PDB entry 3TFU | X-ray diffraction, 1.94 A resolution | chains A and B

== Chain A (and B) ==
Molecule: Adenosylmethionine-8-amino-7-oxononanoate aminotransferase
Organism: Mycobacterium tuberculosis
Notes: EC 2.6.1.62; chain B of this document is another copy of the same molecule, construct and numbering; everything in this record applies to it too
Reference sequence: P0A4X6 (BIOA_MYCTU); residues 1-437 here = UniProt positions 1-437
Sequence (457 residues; each row starts with the number of its first residue; numbers below 1 keep their minus sign (Met-19 is residue -19)):
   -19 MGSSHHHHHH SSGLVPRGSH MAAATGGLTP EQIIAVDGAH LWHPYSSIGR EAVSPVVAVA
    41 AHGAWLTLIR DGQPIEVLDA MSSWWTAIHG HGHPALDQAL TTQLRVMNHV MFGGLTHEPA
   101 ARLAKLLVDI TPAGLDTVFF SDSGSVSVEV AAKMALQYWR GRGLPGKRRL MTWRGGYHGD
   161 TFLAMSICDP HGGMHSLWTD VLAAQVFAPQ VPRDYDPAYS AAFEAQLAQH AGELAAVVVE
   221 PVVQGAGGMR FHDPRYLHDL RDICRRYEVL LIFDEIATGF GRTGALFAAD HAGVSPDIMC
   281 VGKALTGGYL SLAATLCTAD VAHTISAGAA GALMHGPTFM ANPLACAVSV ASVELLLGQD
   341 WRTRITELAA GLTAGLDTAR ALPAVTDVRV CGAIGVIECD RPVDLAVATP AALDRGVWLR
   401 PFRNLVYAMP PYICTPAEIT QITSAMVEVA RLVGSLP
Disordered / not traced: -19 to 6, 172-181, 434-437 (chain B: -19 to 6, 29-33, 172-181, 434-437)
Construct notes: expression tag (-19 to 0)
Small-molecule neighbours:
  - PL8 ([5-hydroxy-4-({[6-(3-hydroxypropyl)-2-oxo-1,2-dihydropyridin-3-yl]amino}methyl)-6-methylpyridin-3-yl]methyl dihydrogen phosphate), molecule 1: Pro24, Trp64, Trp65, Ser123, Gly124, Ser125, Val128, Tyr157, His158, Gly159, Glu220, Asp254, Ile256, Ala257, Lys283
  - PL8, molecule 2: Asp122, Gly316, Pro317, Thr318
What the authors report for this chain:
  - catalytic residues: Lys283
  - conformationally variable residues (side-chain flip): Trp64, Lys283
  - binding site for PL8: Trp64

== Chain A / chain B interface ==
Pairs across the interface (218):
  Gly7(A) with Glu98(B); Arg102(B)
  Leu8(A) with Glu98(B), hydrogen bond (backbone-side chain); Ala101(B), hydrophobic; Arg102(B)
  Ile13(A) with Thr96(B); Glu98(B)
  Val16(A) with Ala101(B)
  Asp17(A) with Thr96(B), hydrogen bond
  Ala19(A) with Asp116(B)
  His20(A) with Asp116(B), hydrogen bond (side chain-backbone); Thr117(B); Val118(B), hydrogen bond (backbone-backbone)
  Leu21(A) with Ala100(B); Ala101(B); Ala104(B), hydrophobic; Val118(B); Phe120(B), hydrophobic
  Trp22(A) with Phe92(B); Thr117(B), hydrogen bond; Val118(B), hydrogen bond (backbone-backbone); Phe119(B), hydrophobic; Met134(B); Cys297(B); Ala302(B), hydrophobic; Leu313(B), hydrophobic; Met320(B)
  His23(A) with Phe92(B), hydrogen bond (side chain-backbone); Leu95(B), hydrogen bond (side chain-backbone); Thr96(B); Met320(B)
  Pro24(A) with Phe92(B); His315(B); Gly316(B); Met320(B), hydrophobic
  Tyr25(A) with Ala312(B); Leu313(B); Met314(B); His315(B), hydrogen bond (backbone-backbone); Gly316(B)
  Ser26(A) with Ala312(B); Leu313(B), hydrogen bond (backbone-backbone)
  Ser27(A) with Ser306(B); Gly311(B); Ala312(B)
  Ile28(A) with Ala302(B), hydrophobic; Ser306(B), hydrogen bond (backbone-side chain)
  Arg30(A) with Ser306(B); Ala307(B)
  Pro35(A) with Gly94(B); Leu95(B); Thr96(B)
  Val36(A) with Gly94(B), hydrogen bond (backbone-backbone); Leu95(B); Thr96(B), hydrogen bond (backbone-backbone)
  Val37(A) with Thr96(B)
  Ala38(A) with Met87(B); Thr96(B), hydrogen bond (backbone-backbone); His97(B)
  Val39(A) with Val86(B)
  Ala40(A) with Val86(B); Met87(B)
  Ala41(A) with Val86(B), hydrogen bond (backbone-backbone); Met87(B), hydrophobic
  His42(A) with Arg85(B); Val86(B), hydrogen bond (side chain-backbone)
  Leu46(A) with Val90(B), hydrophobic
  Leu48(A) with Leu95(B), hydrophobic
  Met61(A) with Met91(B), hydrophobic
  Ser63(A) with Val90(B); Met91(B)
  Trp64(A) with Met91(B)
  Thr66(A) with Thr318(B); Phe319(B)
  His71(A) with Asn88(B), hydrogen bond; His89(B), hydrogen bond (side chain-backbone)
  Gly72(A) with Asn88(B)
  Asp77(A) with Leu84(B)
  Leu80(A) with Leu80(B), hydrophobic
  Thr81(A) with Leu84(B)
  Leu84(A) with Asp77(B); Leu80(B), hydrophobic; Thr81(B); Tyr289(B), hydrophobic
  Arg85(A) with His42(B)
  Val86(A) with Val39(B); Ala40(B); Ala41(B), hydrogen bond (backbone-backbone); His42(B)
  Met87(A) with Ala38(B); Ala40(B); Ala41(B), hydrophobic
  Asn88(A) with His71(B), hydrogen bond; Gly288(B); Tyr289(B)
  His89(A) with His71(B), hydrogen bond (backbone-side chain); Gly288(B)
  Val90(A) with Leu46(B), hydrophobic; Ser63(B)
  Met91(A) with Met61(B), hydrophobic; Ser63(B); Trp64(B); Trp398(B); Arg400(B)
  Phe92(A) with Trp22(B); His23(B), hydrogen bond (backbone-side chain); Pro24(B)
  Gly93(A) with Trp64(B); Trp398(B); Arg400(B), hydrogen bond (backbone-side chain)
  Gly94(A) with Pro35(B); Val36(B), hydrogen bond (backbone-backbone); Trp398(B); Arg400(B)
  Leu95(A) with His23(B); Val36(B); Leu48(B), hydrophobic; Trp398(B), hydrophobic
  Thr96(A) with Ile13(B); Asp17(B), hydrogen bond; Val36(B), hydrogen bond (backbone-backbone); Val37(B); Ala38(B), hydrogen bond (backbone-backbone)
  His97(A) with Ala38(B)
  Glu98(A) with Gly7(B); Leu8(B), hydrogen bond (side chain-backbone); Ile13(B)
  Ala100(A) with Leu21(B)
  Ala101(A) with Leu8(B), hydrophobic; Ile13(B), hydrophobic; Val16(B); Leu21(B)
  Arg102(A) with Gly7(B); Leu8(B)
  Ala104(A) with Leu21(B), hydrophobic
  Val108(A) with His20(B)
  Asp116(A) with Ala19(B); His20(B), hydrogen bond (backbone-side chain)
  Thr117(A) with His20(B); Trp22(B), hydrogen bond
  Val118(A) with His20(B), hydrogen bond (backbone-backbone); Leu21(B); Trp22(B), hydrogen bond (backbone-backbone)
  Phe119(A) with Trp22(B), hydrophobic
  Phe120(A) with Leu21(B), hydrophobic
  Asp122(A) with Asp122(B); Ser123(B); Ser291(B)
  Ser123(A) with Asp122(B)
  Val126(A) with Val126(B), hydrophobic
  Glu129(A) with Thr161(B); Phe162(B), hydrogen bond (side chain-backbone)
  Lys133(A) with Asp160(B), hydrogen bond (side chain-backbone); Phe162(B); Met165(B)
  Met134(A) with Trp22(B)
  Asp160(A) with Lys133(B), hydrogen bond (backbone-side chain); His315(B), salt bridge; Gly316(B), hydrogen bond (side chain-backbone); Pro317(B)
  Thr161(A) with Glu129(B)
  Phe162(A) with Glu129(B), hydrogen bond (backbone-side chain); Leu163(B), hydrophobic
  Leu163(A) with Phe162(B), hydrophobic
  Met165(A) with Lys133(B), hydrogen bond
  Lys283(A) with Thr318(B), hydrogen bond
  Thr286(A) with Phe319(B)
  Gly288(A) with Asn88(B); His89(B); Phe319(B)
  Tyr289(A) with Leu84(B), hydrophobic; Asn88(B); Asn322(B), hydrogen bond (backbone-side chain); Leu324(B)
  Leu290(A) with Leu290(B), hydrophobic; Phe319(B); Asn322(B); Leu324(B), hydrophobic
  Ser291(A) with Asp122(B); Ser291(B), hydrogen bond; Phe319(B)
  Cys297(A) with Trp22(B)
  Ala302(A) with Trp22(B), hydrophobic
  Ser306(A) with Ser27(B); Ile28(B), hydrogen bond (side chain-backbone)
  Gly311(A) with Ser27(B)
  Ala312(A) with Tyr25(B); Ser26(B); Ser27(B)
  Leu313(A) with Trp22(B), hydrophobic; Tyr25(B); Ser26(B), hydrogen bond (backbone-backbone)
  Met314(A) with Tyr25(B)
  His315(A) with Pro24(B); Tyr25(B), hydrogen bond (backbone-backbone); Asp160(B)
  Gly316(A) with Pro24(B); Tyr25(B), hydrogen bond (backbone-side chain); Asp160(B), hydrogen bond (backbone-side chain)
  Thr318(A) with Trp64(B); Thr66(B); Lys283(B), hydrogen bond
  Phe319(A) with Gly288(B); Tyr289(B); Leu290(B); Ser291(B)
  Met320(A) with Trp22(B); Pro24(B), hydrophobic
  Asn322(A) with Tyr289(B), hydrogen bond (side chain-backbone)
  Leu324(A) with Tyr289(B); Leu290(B), hydrophobic
  Trp398(A) with Met91(B); Gly93(B); Gly94(B); Leu95(B), hydrophobic
  Arg400(A) with Met91(B); Gly93(B); Gly94(B)
Other interface residues (no listed pair), chain A (98 interface residues in all): Lys105, Ala132, His303, Ile305, Pro317
Other interface residues (no listed pair), chain B (99 interface residues in all): Ile14, Ser34, Gly72, Lys105, Val108, Ala132, His303, Ile305

== Summary ==
Chain A and chain B form an interface of 98 and 99 residues respectively, with 48 hydrogen bonds and 1 salt
bridge. Among the polar pairs are Asp160(A)-His315(B), Leu8(A)-Glu98(B) and Asp17(A)-Thr96(B). Chain A binds
compound PL8. From the paper: the catalytic residue Lys283(A); a binding site for PL8 at Trp64(A).
Both chains are Adenosylmethionine-8-amino-7-oxononanoate aminotransferase (Mycobacterium tuberculosis). Entry
3TFU (Crystal structure of 7,8-diaminopelargonic acid synthase (BioA) from Mycobacterium tuberculosis,
post-reaction complex with a 3,6-dihydropyrid-2-one heterocycle ...) was determined by X-ray diffraction,
deposited together with 3TFT.
